9R95 - chains A and N of the 6 polymer chains in the assembly; structure by electron microscopy, 3.20 A resolution.

[Chain A]
Protein: DNA-directed RNA polymerase, mitochondrial
Organism: Homo sapiens
Notes: EC 2.7.7.6
Reference sequence: O00411 (RPOM_HUMAN); residues 43-1230 here = UniProt positions 43-1230
Amino-acid sequence (1188 residues; each row starts with the number of its first residue):
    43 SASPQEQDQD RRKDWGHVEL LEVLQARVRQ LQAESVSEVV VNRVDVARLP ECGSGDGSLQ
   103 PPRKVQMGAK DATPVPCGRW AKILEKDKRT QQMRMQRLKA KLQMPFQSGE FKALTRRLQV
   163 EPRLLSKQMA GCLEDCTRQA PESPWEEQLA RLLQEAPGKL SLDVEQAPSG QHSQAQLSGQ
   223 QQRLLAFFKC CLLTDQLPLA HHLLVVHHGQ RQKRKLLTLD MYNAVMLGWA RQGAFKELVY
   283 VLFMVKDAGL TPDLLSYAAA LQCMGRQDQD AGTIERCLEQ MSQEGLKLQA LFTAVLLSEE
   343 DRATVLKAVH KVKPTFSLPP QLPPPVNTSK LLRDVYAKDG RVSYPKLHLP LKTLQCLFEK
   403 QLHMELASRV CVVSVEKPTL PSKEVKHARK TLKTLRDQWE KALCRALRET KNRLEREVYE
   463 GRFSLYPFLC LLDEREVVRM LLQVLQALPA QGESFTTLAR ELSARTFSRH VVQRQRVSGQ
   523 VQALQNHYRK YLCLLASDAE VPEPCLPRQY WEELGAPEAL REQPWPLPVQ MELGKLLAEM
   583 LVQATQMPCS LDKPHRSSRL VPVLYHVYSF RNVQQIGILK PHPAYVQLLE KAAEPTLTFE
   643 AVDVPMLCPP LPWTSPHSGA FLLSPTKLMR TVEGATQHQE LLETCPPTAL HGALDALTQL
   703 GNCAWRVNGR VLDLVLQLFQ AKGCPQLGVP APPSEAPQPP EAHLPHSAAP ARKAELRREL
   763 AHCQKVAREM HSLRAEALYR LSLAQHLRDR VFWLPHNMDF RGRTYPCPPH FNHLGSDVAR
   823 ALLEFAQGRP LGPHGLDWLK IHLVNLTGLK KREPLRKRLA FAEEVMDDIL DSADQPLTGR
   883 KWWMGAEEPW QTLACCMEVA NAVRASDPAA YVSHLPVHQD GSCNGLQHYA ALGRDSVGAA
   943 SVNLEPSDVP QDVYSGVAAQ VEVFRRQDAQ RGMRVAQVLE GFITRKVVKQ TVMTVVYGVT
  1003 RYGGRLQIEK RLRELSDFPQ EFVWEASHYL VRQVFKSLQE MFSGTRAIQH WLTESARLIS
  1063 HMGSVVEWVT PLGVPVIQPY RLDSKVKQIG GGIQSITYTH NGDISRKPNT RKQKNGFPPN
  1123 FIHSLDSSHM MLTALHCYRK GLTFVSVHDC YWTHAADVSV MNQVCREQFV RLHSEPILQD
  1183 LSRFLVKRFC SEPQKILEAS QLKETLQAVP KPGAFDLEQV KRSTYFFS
Unresolved in the structure: 43-121, 147-157, 200-216, 741-755
Swiss-Prot annotation at these positions:
  - active site: Asp922, Lys991, Asp1151
  - natural variant: Gln149 to Ser1230 (deletion: In COXPD55), His250 (H250D: In COXPD55), Pro566 (P566S: In COXPD55), Ser611 (S611F: In COXPD55), Phe641 (F641L: In COXPD55), Pro742 to Pro747 (deletion: In COXPD55), Pro810 (P810S: In COXPD55; uncertain significance), Asp870 (D870N: In COXPD55; uncertain significance), Cys925 to Ser1230 (deletion: In COXPD55), Arg1013 (R1013C: In COXPD55), Ser1193 (S1193F: In COXPD55)
Reported in the primary citation:
  - mutagenesis - W1026A: decreased catalytic activity

[Chain N]
Molecule: Non-template strand DNA
Sequence (56 nucleotides; numbered -3 to 52; the number before each row is that of its first residue; numbers below 1 keep their minus sign (DA-3 is residue -3)):
    -3 ATGTGTTAGT TGGGGGGTGA CTGTTAAAAG TGCATACCGA ACAAAGATAA AATTTG
Unresolved in the structure: -3 to 1, 51-52

[How chain A and chain N interact]
Pairs across the interface - 13 pairs, chain A then chain N:
  Phe612(A) with DA36(N), base contact
  Asn614(A) with DA36(N), base contact
  Val615(A) with DG35(N), hydrogen bond to the base; DA36(N), sugar contact
  Gln616(A) with DG35(N), base contact
  Gln617(A) with DG35(N), base contact
  Tyr1004(A) with DA43(N), base contact
  Trp1026(A) with DA41(N), base contact; DG42(N), hydrogen bond to the phosphate
  His1030(A) with DG42(N), base contact
  Arg1059(A) with DA47(N), phosphate contact
  His1063(A) with DA47(N), salt bridge to the phosphate
  Lys1116(A) with DA46(N), sugar contact
Other interface residues (no listed pair), chain A (15 interface residues in all): Gln222, Arg464, Arg1007, Lys1087
Other interface residues (no listed pair), chain N (10 interface residues in all): DG28, DC29, DT31

[Summary]
The interface between chain A and chain N involves 15 residues on one side and 10 on the other, with 2
hydrogen bonds and 1 salt bridge. Polar contacts include Val615(A)-DG35(N), Trp1026(A)-DG42(N) and
His1063(A)-DA47(N). From UniProt: 3 active-site residues on chain A. The paper reports that W1026A of chain A
reduces catalytic activity.
Here chain A is DNA-directed RNA polymerase, mitochondrial (Homo sapiens) and chain N is Non-template strand
DNA. Entry 9R95 (Cryo-EM structure of the human mitochondrial RNA polymerase transcription initiation complex
(POLRMT/TFAM/TFB2M/DNA/RNA) with a slipped 3-mer ...) was determined by electron microscopy together with
9GZM, 9GZN, 9GZO and 9R96 from the same study.
